PDB entry 6ZA5 | X-ray diffraction, 2.11 A resolution | chain A

== Chain A ==
Protein: Salicylate synthase
Source organism: Mycobacterium tuberculosis (strain ATCC 25618 / H37Rv)
Notes: EC 5.4.99.5, 4.2.99.21, 5.4.4.2
Reference sequence: P9WFX1 (MBTI_MYCTU); residue numbers follow UniProt; this construct covers 1-450
Amino-acid sequence (452 residues; each row starts with the number of its first residue; numbers below 1 keep their minus sign (Gly-1 is residue -1)):
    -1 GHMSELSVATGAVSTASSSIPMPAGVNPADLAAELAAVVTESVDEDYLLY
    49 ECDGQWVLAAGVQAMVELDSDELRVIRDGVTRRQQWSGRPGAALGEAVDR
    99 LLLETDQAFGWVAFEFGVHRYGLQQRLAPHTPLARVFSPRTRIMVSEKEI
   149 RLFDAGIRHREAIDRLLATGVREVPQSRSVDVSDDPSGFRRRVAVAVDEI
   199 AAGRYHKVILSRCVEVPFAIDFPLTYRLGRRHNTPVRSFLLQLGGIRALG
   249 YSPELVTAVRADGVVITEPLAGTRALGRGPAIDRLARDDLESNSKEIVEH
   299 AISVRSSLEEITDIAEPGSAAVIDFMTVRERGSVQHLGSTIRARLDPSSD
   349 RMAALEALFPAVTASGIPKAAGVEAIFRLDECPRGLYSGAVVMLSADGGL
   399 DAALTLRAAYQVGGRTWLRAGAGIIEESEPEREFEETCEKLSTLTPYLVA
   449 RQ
Disordered / not traced: -1 to 4, 450
Construct notes: expression tag (-1 to 0)
Ion coordination: Mg2+ site 1 near Asp311 (its only coordinating residue here); Mg2+ site 2: Gly421 (together with sulfate ion)
Swiss-Prot annotation at these positions:
  - active site: Glu252 (Proton donor)
  - binding site (substrate): Gly270, Thr271, Tyr385, Arg405, Gly419 to Gly421, Lys438
  - binding site (Mg(2+)): Glu297, Glu431, Glu434
  - site: Leu268 (Could activate a water molecule for attack at the C2 of chorismate and involved in recognition/elimination of the C4 hydroxyl)
  - mutagenesis: Lys205 (K205A: Only the chorismate mutase activity is observed), Glu252 (E252Q: No activity is observed), Leu268 (L268A: Only the chorismate mutase activity is observed), Thr271 (T271A: Only the chorismate mutase activity is observed), His334 (H334M: Only the chorismate mutase activity is observed), Arg405 (R405A: Only the chorismate mutase activity is observed)
From the paper describing this entry:
  - Mg2+ coordination: Gly421
  - Mg2+ coordination through a water molecule: Glu431, Glu434
  - binding site for 2-hydroxybenzoic acid: Gly270, Thr271, Gly421
  - catalytic residues: Lys205, Glu252 (citing earlier work)

== Overview ==
UniProt lists active-site residue Glu252, 8 substrate-binding residues, 3 Mg2+-binding residues and 6
mutagenesis sites. The paper reports catalytic residues Lys205 and Glu252; a binding site for 2-hydroxybenzoic
acid at Gly270, Thr271 and Gly421.
Chain A is Salicylate synthase (Mycobacterium tuberculosis (strain ATCC 25618 / H37Rv)); the structure, M.
tuberculosis salicylate synthase MbtI in complex with salicylate and Mg2+, was determined by X-ray
diffraction, deposited together with 6ZA4 and 6ZA6.
